5E18 - chains D and H of the 9 polymer chains in the assembly; structure by X-ray diffraction, 3.30 A resolution.

# Chain D
Molecule: DNA-directed RNA polymerase subunit beta'
Organism: Thermus thermophilus (strain HB8 / ATCC 27634 / DSM 579)
Notes: EC 2.7.7.6
UniProtKB: Q8RQE8 (RPOC_THET8); numbering as in UniProt (aligned over 1-1524)
Amino-acid sequence (1524 residues; numbered 1 to 1524; the number before each row is that of its first residue):
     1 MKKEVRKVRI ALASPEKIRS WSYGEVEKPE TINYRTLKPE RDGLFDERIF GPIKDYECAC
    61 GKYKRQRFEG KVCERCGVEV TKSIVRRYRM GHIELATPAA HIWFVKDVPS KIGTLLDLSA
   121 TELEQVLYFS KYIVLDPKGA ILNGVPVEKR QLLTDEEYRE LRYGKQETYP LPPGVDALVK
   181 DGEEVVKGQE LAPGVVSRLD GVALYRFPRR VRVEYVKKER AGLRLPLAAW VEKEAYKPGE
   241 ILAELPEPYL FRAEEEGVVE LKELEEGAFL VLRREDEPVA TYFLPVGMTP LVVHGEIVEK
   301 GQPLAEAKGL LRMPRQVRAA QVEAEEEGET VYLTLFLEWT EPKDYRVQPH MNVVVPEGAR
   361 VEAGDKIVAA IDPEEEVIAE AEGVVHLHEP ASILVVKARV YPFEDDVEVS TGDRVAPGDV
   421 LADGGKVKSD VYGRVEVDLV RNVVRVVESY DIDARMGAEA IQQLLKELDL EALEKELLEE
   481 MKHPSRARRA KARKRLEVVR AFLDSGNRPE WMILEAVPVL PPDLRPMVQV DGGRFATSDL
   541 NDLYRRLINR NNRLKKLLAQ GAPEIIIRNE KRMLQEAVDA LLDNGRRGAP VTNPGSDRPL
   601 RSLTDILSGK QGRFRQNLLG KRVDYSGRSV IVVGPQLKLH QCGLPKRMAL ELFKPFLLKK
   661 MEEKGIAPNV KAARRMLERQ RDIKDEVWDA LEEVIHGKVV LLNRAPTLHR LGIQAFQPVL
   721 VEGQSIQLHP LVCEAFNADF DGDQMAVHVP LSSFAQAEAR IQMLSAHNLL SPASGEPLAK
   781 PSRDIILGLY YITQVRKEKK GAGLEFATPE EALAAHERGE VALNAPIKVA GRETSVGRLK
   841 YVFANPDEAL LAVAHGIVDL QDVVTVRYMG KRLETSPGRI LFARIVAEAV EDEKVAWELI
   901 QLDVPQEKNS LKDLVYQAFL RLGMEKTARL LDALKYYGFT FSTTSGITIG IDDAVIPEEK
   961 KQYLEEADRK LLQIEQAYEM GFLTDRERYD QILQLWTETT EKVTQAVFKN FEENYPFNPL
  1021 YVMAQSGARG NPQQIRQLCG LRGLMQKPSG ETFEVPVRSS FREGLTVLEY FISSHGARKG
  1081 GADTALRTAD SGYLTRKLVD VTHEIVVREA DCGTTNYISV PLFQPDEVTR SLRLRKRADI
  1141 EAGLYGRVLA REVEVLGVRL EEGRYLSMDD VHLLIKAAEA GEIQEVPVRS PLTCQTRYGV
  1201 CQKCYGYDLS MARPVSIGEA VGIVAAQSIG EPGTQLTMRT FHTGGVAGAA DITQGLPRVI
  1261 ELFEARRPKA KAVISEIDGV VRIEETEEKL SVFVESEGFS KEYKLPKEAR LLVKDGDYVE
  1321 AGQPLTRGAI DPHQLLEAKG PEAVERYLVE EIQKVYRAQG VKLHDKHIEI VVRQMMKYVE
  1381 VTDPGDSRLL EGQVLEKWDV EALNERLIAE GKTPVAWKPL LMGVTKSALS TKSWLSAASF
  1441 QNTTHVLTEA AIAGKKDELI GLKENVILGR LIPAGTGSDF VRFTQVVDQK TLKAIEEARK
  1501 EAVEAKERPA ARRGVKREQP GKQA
Unresolved in the structure: 1-2, 1238-1251, 1503-1524
Bound ions: Zn2+ site 1: Cys58, Cys60, Cys73, Cys76; Mg2+ site 1: Asp739, Asp741, Asp743 (shared with 1 residue of chain I); Mg2+ site 2 near Lys840 (its only coordinating residue here); Zn2+ site 2: Cys1112, Cys1194, Cys1201, Cys1204

# Chain H
Molecule: 28-nt DNA strand
Sequence (28 nucleotides; each row starts with the number of its first residue):
     1 TATAATCCCA GGCTGTCACG GATGCAGG
Unresolved in the structure: 26-28

# How chain D and chain H interact
Pairs across the interface - 5 pairs, chain D then chain H:
  Pro109(D) - DA22(H)  phosphate contact
  Ala120(D) - DT23(H)  phosphate contact
  Lys494(D) - DA22(H)  salt bridge to the phosphate
  Arg1266(D) - DA18(H)  phosphate contact
  Arg1266(D) - DC19(H)  salt bridge to the phosphate
Other interface residues (no listed pair), chain D (5 interface residues in all): Ser119
Other interface residues (no listed pair), chain H (5 interface residues in all): DG21

# Overview
The chain D/chain H interface involves 5 residues from each chain, with 2 salt bridges. Polar pairs include
Lys494(D)-DA22(H) and Arg1266(D)-DC19(H). Cys58(D), Cys60(D), Cys73(D) and Cys76(D) coordinate Zn2+ site 1.
Asp739(D), Asp741(D) and Asp743(D) form the Mg2+ site 1.
Here chain D is DNA-directed RNA polymerase subunit beta' (Thermus thermophilus (strain HB8 / ATCC 27634 / DSM
579)) and chain H is a 28-nt DNA strand. Entry 5E18 (T. thermophilus transcription initiation complex having a
YYY discriminator sequence and a nontemplate-strand length corresponding to ...) was determined by X-ray
diffraction (same publication as 5E17).
